Entry 6BK8 (electron microscopy, 3.30 A resolution); this record covers chains 6 and H of the 46 polymer chains in the assembly.

Chain 6:
Molecule: U6 snRNA
From: Saccharomyces cerevisiae
Sequence (112 nucleotides; numbered 1 to 112; the number before each row is that of its first residue):
     1 GUUCGCGAAGUAACCCUUCGUGGACAUUUGGUCAAUUUGAAACAAUACAG
    51 AGAUGAUCAGCAGUUCCCCUGCAUAAGGAUGAACCGUUUUACAAAGAGAU
   101 UUAUUUCGUUUU
Unresolved in the structure: 103-112
Bound ions: Mg2+ site 1: C61, G77; Mg2+ site 2: G78, U80 (shared with 2 residues of chain e); Mg2+ site 3 near G81 (its only coordinating residue here)
What the authors report for this chain:
  - Mg2+ coordination: G78, U80

Chain H:
Molecule: Pre-mRNA-splicing factor CWC15
From: Saccharomyces cerevisiae (strain ATCC 204508 / S288c)
UniProt: Q03772 (CWC15_YEAST); residues 1-175 here = UniProt positions 1-175
Amino-acid sequence (175 residues; numbered 1 to 175; the number before each row is that of its first residue):
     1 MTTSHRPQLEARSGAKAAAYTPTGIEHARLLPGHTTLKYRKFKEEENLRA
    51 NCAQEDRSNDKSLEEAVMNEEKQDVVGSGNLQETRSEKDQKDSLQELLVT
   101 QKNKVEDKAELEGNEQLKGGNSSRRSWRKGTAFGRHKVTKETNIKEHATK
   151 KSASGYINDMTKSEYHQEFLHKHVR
Unresolved in the structure: 1, 42-125, 136-155

Interface between chain 6 and chain H:
Contacting residue pairs (23):
  G52(6) with His5(H), base contact
  A53(6) with Thr2(H), sugar contact
  A62(6) with Ser4(H), hydrogen bond to the base; Arg6(H), base contact
  G63(6) with Arg6(H), base contact; Gln8(H), sugar contact
  U64(6) with Gln8(H), phosphate contact; Arg12(H), phosphate contact
  U65(6) with Glu10(H), phosphate contact; Arg12(H), salt bridge to the phosphate; Lys16(H), salt bridge to the phosphate
  C66(6) with Arg12(H), salt bridge to the phosphate; Lys16(H), phosphate contact
  A73(6) with Ile25(H), phosphate contact; His27(H), phosphate contact
  U74(6) with His27(H), base contact; Arg29(H), hydrogen bond to the base
  C84(6) with Thr3(H), hydrogen bond to the sugar; Ser4(H), base contact
  C85(6) with Thr2(H), base contact; Thr3(H), hydrogen bond to the base; Ser4(H), base contact; Arg6(H), salt bridge to the phosphate
Interface residues without a listed pair, chain 6 (13 interface residues in all): G60, U80
Interface residues without a listed pair, chain H (15 interface residues in all): Ala11, Tyr20, Leu30

Summary:
Chain 6 and chain H form an interface of 13 and 15 residues respectively; the contacts include 4 hydrogen
bonds and 4 salt bridges. Polar contacts include A62(6)-Ser4(H), U74(6)-Arg29(H) and C85(6)-Thr3(H). C61(6)
and G77(6) coordinate Mg2+ site 1. The Mg2+ site 2 is built by G78(6) and U80(6). The paper reports Mg2+
coordination by G78(6) and U80(6).
Chain 6 is U6 snRNA (Saccharomyces cerevisiae) and chain H is Pre-mRNA-splicing factor CWC15 (Saccharomyces
cerevisiae (strain ATCC 204508 / S288c)); the structure, S. cerevisiae spliceosomal post-catalytic P complex,
was determined by electron microscopy.
